PDB entry 6U8Y | electron microscopy, 4.00 A resolution | chains a and c of the 26 polymer chains in the assembly

# Chain a
Name: Monovalent cation/H+ antiporter subunit E
Organism: Pyrococcus furiosus COM1
Reference sequence: I6UQN5 (I6UQN5_9EURY); residue numbers follow UniProt; this construct covers 1-168
Amino-acid sequence (168 residues; each row starts with the number of its first residue):
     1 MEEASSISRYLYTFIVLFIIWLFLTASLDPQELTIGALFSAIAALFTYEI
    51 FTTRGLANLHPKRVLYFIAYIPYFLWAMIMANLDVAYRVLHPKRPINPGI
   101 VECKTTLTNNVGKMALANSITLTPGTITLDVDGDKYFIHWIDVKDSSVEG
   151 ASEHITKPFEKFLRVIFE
Disordered / not traced: 1-6, 168

# Chain c
Name: Monovalent cation/H+ antiporter subunit G
Organism: Pyrococcus furiosus COM1
Reference sequence: I6TXQ5 (I6TXQ5_9EURY); residue numbers follow UniProt; this construct covers 1-124
Amino-acid sequence (124 residues; row label = number of the first residue in the row):
     1 MSVLSLIGELLVLFGTVFYLLSTLGLIRMPDVYNRMQTATKSATLGSLGV
    51 IIGTGIWALGEGFSVAWLTKAIVIAAFLLLTNPISAHALIRAAYKSGIPL
   101 WEGSVVDKYKEHLERKKKEEGEQE
Disordered / not traced: 1-4, 117-124

# How chain a and chain c interact
Pairs across the interface (53):
  Phe-23(a) / Thr-69(c)
  Phe-23(a) / Val-73(c)
  Leu-24(a) / Lys-70(c)
  Leu-24(a) / Val-73(c)  hydrophobic
  Ala-26(a) / Ala-66(c)  hydrophobic
  Ala-26(a) / Thr-69(c)
  Met-78(a) / Leu-45(c)  hydrophobic
  Asn-82(a) / Phe-18(c)
  Asn-82(a) / Lys-41(c)  hydrogen bond (side chain-backbone)
  Asn-82(a) / Ser-42(c)
  Asn-82(a) / Leu-45(c)
  Leu-83(a) / Phe-18(c)  hydrophobic
  His-91(a) / Arg-28(c)  hydrogen bond (backbone-side chain)
  Ile-96(a) / Met-29(c)  hydrophobic
  Ile-96(a) / Gln-37(c)
  Pro-98(a) / Trp-101(c)
  Pro-98(a) / Gly-103(c)
  Ile-100(a) / Val-105(c)
  Ile-100(a) / Val-106(c)
  Ile-100(a) / Lys-108(c)
  Ile-100(a) / Tyr-109(c)  hydrophobic
  Glu-102(a) / Lys-108(c)
  Asn-118(a) / Pro-83(c)
  Asn-118(a) / Ile-84(c)
  Thr-121(a) / Lys-41(c)  hydrogen bond (backbone-side chain)
  Leu-122(a) / Lys-41(c)  hydrogen bond (backbone-side chain)
  Leu-122(a) / Leu-45(c)  hydrophobic
  Leu-122(a) / Leu-79(c)  hydrophobic
  Leu-122(a) / Pro-83(c)  hydrophobic
  Thr-123(a) / Lys-41(c)  hydrogen bond (backbone-side chain)
  Pro-124(a) / Lys-41(c)
  Gly-125(a) / Gln-37(c)
  Gly-125(a) / Lys-41(c)
  Ile-127(a) / Gln-37(c)
  Ile-127(a) / Thr-40(c)
  Ile-127(a) / Ile-90(c)  hydrophobic
  Thr-128(a) / His-87(c)
  Thr-128(a) / Ile-90(c)
  Leu-129(a) / His-87(c)
  Leu-129(a) / Ile-90(c)  hydrophobic
  Leu-129(a) / Tyr-109(c)  hydrophobic
  Asp-130(a) / His-87(c)  hydrogen bond (backbone-side chain)
  Asp-130(a) / Arg-91(c)  salt bridge
  Asp-130(a) / Tyr-109(c)  hydrogen bond
  Asp-132(a) / His-112(c)  salt bridge
  Lys-135(a) / His-112(c)
  Phe-137(a) / Lys-108(c)
  Phe-137(a) / Tyr-109(c)  hydrophobic
  Phe-137(a) / His-112(c)
  His-139(a) / Tyr-33(c)
  His-139(a) / Gln-37(c)
  Trp-140(a) / Gln-37(c)
  Val-143(a) / Ser-104(c)
Also at the interface, not in a pair above, chain a (31 interface residues in all): Leu-75, Val-89, Asn-97, Gly-99
Also at the interface, not in a pair above, chain c (35 interface residues in all): Phe-14, Asn-34, Thr-44, Ala-86, Leu-100, Glu-102, Asp-107, Leu-113

# In short
The interface between chain a and chain c involves 31 residues on one side and 35 on the other; the contacts
include 7 hydrogen bonds and 2 salt bridges. Polar contacts include Asp-130(a)/Arg-91(c),
Asp-132(a)/His-112(c) and Asn-82(a)/Lys-41(c).
Here chain a is Monovalent cation/H+ antiporter subunit E and chain c is Monovalent cation/H+ antiporter
subunit G, both from Pyrococcus furiosus COM1. Entry 6U8Y (Structure of the membrane-bound sulfane sulfur
reductase (MBS), an archaeal respiratory membrane complex) was determined by electron microscopy.
